Entry 1KC8 (X-ray diffraction, 3.01 A resolution); this record covers chains A and N of the 30 polymer chains in the assembly.

== Chain A ==
Molecule: 23S RRNA
Source organism: Haloarcula marismortui
Sequence (2922 nucleotides; each row starts with the number of its first residue):
     2 UUGGCUACUAUGCCAGCUGGUGGAUUGCUCGGCUCAGGCGCUGAUGAAGG
    52 ACGUGCCAAGCUGCGAUAAGCCAUGGGGAGCCGCACGGAGGCGAAGAACC
   102 AUGGAUUUCCGAAUGAGAAUCUCUCUAACAAUUGCUUCGCGCAAUGAGGA
   152 ACCCCGAGAACUGAAACAUCUCAGUAUCGGGAGGAACAGAAAACGCAAUG
   202 UGAUGUCGUUAGUAACCGCGAGUGAACGCGAUACAGCCCAAACCGAAGCC
   252 CUCACGGGCAAUGUGGUGUCAGGGCUACCUCUCAUCAGCCGACCGUCUCG
   302 ACGAAGUCUCUUGGAACAGAGCGUGAUACAGGGUGACAACCCCGUACUCG
   352 AGACCAGUACGACGUGCGGUAGUGCCAGAGUAGCGGGGGUUGGAUAUCCC
   402 UCGCGAAUAACGCAGGCAUCGACUGCGAAGGCUAAACACAACCUGAGACC
   452 GAUAGUGAACAAGUAGUGUGAACGAACGCUGCAAAGUACCCUCAGAAGGG
   502 AGGCGAAAUAGAGCAUGAAAUCAGUUGGCGAUCGAGCGACAGGGCAUACA
   552 AGGUCCCUCGACGAAUGACCGACGCGCGAGCGUCCAGUAAGACUCACGGG
   602 AAGCCGAUGUUCUGUCGUACGUUUUGAAAAACGAGCCAGGGAGUGUGUCU
   652 GCAUGGCAAGUCUAACCGGAGUAUCCGGGGAGGCACAGGGAAACCGACAU
   702 GGCCGCAGGGCUUUGCCCGAGGGCCGCCGUCUUCAAGGGCGGGGAGCCAU
   752 GUGGACACGACCCGAAUCCGGACGAUCUACGCAUGGACAAGAUGAAGCGU
   802 GCCGAAAGGCACGUGGAAGUCUGUUAGAGUUGGUGUCCUACAAUACCCUC
   852 UCGUGAUCUAUGUGUAGGGGUGAAAGGCCCAUCGAGUCCGGCAACAGCUG
   902 GUUCCAAUCGAAACAUGUCGAAGCAUGACCUCCGCCGAGGUAGUCUGUGA
   952 GGUAGAGCGACCGAUUGGUGUGUCCGCCUCCGAGAGGAGUCGGCACACCU
  1002 GUCAAACUCCAAACUUACAGACGCCGUUUGACGCGGGGAUUCCGGUGCGC
  1052 GGGGUAAGCCUGUGUACCAGGAGGGGAACAACCCAGAGAUAGGUUAAGGU
  1102 CCCCAAGUGUGGAUUAAGUGUAAUCCUCUGAAGGUGGUCUCGAGCCCUAG
  1152 ACAGCCGGGAGGUGAGCUUAGAAGCAGCUACCCUCUAAGAAAAGCGUAAC
  1202 AGCUUACCGGCCGAGGUUUGAGGCGCCCAAAAUGAUCGGGACUCAAAUCC
  1252 ACCACCGAGACCUGUCCGUACCACUCAUACUGGUAAUCGAGUAGAUUGGC
  1302 GCUCUAAUUGGAUGGAAGUAGGGGUGAAAACUCCUAUGGACCGAUUAGUG
  1352 ACGAAAAUCCUGGCCAUAGUAGCAGCGAUAGUCGGGUGAGAACCCCGACG
  1402 GCCUAAUGGAUAAGGGUUCCUCAGCACUGCUGAUCAGCUGAGGGUUAGCC
  1452 GGUCCUAAGUCAUACCGCAACUCGACUAUGACGAAAUGGGAAACGGGUUA
  1502 AUAUUCCCGUGCCACUAUGCAGUGAAAGUUGACGCCCUGGGGUCGAUCAC
  1552 GCUGGGCAUUCGCCCAGUCGAACCGUCCAACUCCGUGGAAGCCGUAAUGG
  1602 CAGGAAGCGGACGAACGGCGGCAUAGGGAAACGUGAUUCAACCUGGGGCC
  1652 CAUGAAAAGACGAGCAUAGUGUCCGUACCGAGAACCGACACAGGUGUCCA
  1702 UGGCGGCGAAAGCCAAGGCCUGUCGGGAGCAACCAACGUUAGGGAAUUCG
  1752 GCAAGUUAGUCCCGUACCUUCGGAAGAAGGGAUGCCUGCUCCGGAACGGA
  1802 GCAGGUCGCAGUGACUCGGAAGCUCGGACUGUCUAGUAACAACAUAGGUG
  1852 ACCGCAAAUCCGCAAGGACUCGUACGGUCACUGAAUCCUGCCCAGUGCAG
  1902 GUAUCUGAACACCUCGUACAAGAGGACGAAGGACCUGUCAACGGCGGGGG
  1952 UAACUAUGACCCUCUUAAGGUAGCGUAGUACCUUGCCGCAUCAGUAGCGG
  2002 CUUGCAUGAAUGGAUUAACCAGAGCUUCACUGUCCCAACGUUGGGCCCGG
  2052 UGAACUGUACAUUCCAGUGCGGAGUCUGGAGACACCCAGGGGGAAGCGAA
  2102 GACCCUAUGGAGCUUUACUGCAGGCUGUCGCUGAGACGUGGUCGCCGAUG
  2152 UGCAGCAUAGGUAGGAGACACUACACAGGUACCCGCGCUAGCGGGCCACC
  2202 GAGUCAACAGUGAAAUACUACCCGUCGGUGACUGCGACUCUCACUCCGGG
  2252 AGGAGGACACCGAUAGCCGGGCAGUUUGACUGGGGCGGUACGCGCUCGAA
  2302 AAGAUAUCGAGCGCGCCCUAUGGCUAUCUCAGCCGGGACAGAGACCCGGC
  2352 GAAGAGUGCAAGAGCAAAAGAUAGCUUGACAGUGUUCUUCCCAACGAGGA
  2402 ACGCUGACGCGAAAGCGUGGUCUAGCGAACCAAUUAGCCUGCUUGAUGCG
  2452 GGCAAUUGAUGACAGAAAAGCUACCCUAGGGAUAACAGAGUCGUCACUCG
  2502 CAAGAGCACAUAUCGACCGAGUGGCUUGCUACCUCGAUGUCGGUUCCCUC
  2552 CAUCCUGCCCGUGCAGAAGCGGGCAAGGGUGAGGUUGUUCGCCUAUUAAA
  2602 GGAGGUCGUGAGCUGGGUUUAGACCGUCGUGAGACAGGUCGGCUGCUAUC
  2652 UACUGGGUGUGUAAUGGUGUCUGACAAGAACGACCGUAUAGUACGAGAGG
  2702 AACUACGGUUGGUGGCCACUGGUGUACCGGUUGUUCGAGAGAGCACGUGC
  2752 CGGGUAGCCACGCCACACGGGGUAAGAGCUGAACGCAUCUAAGCUCGAAA
  2802 CCCACUUGGAAAAGAGACACCGCCGAGGUCCCGCGUACAAGACGCGGUCG
  2852 AUAGACUCGGGGUGUGCGCGUCGAGGUAACGAGACGUUAAGCCCACGAGC
  2902 ACUAACAGACCAAAGCCAUCAU
Unresolved in the structure: 2-9, 126-127, 715, 971-998, 1560, 1952-1963, 2137-2236, 2339-2343, 2665-2666, 2915-2923
Sequence notes: conflict C560 (U3155 in 3377779)
Ion coordination: Mg2+ site 1 near G28 (its only coordinating residue here); Na+ site 1: C40, G41; Na+ site 2: G56, A59, G61; Na+ site 3 near U108 (its only coordinating residue here); Mg2+ site 2 near U115 (its only coordinating residue here); Na+ site 4: C141, G142; Na+ site 5 near U146 (its only coordinating residue here); Mg2+ site 3: C162, U2276; K+ site 1: C162, U163, U172; Mg2+ site 4: A165, A167, C168; Na+ site 6: A165, A166; Mg2+ site 5: A166, G219; 97 more Mg2+ sites not listed; 64 more Na+ sites not listed; 2 more K+ sites not listed
Ligand contacts:
  - blasticidin s (BLS), molecule 1: A2007, G2285, G2286, C2287, U2628, A2635, C2636, A2637
  - blasticidin s (BLS), molecule 2: C2104, C2105, G2284, G2285, U2473, A2474, A2485, A2635, C2636, A2637

== Chain N ==
Name: Ribosomal protein L15E
Source organism: Haloarcula marismortui
Chain sequence (194 residues; row label = number of the first residue in the row):
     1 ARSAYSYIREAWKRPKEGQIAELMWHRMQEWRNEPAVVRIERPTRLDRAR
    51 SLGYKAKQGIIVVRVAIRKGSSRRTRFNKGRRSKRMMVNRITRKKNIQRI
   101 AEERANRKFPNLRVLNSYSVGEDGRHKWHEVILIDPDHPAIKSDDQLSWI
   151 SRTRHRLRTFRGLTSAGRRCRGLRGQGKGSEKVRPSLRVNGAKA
Ion coordination: Na+ site 1: Asn-106, Phe-109, Leu-112; Na+ site 2: Lys-193 (shared with U391(A) of chain A)

== How chain A and chain N interact ==
Pairs across the interface (277; chain A residue first):
  G44(A) with Arg-156(N), base contact
  U133(A) with Lys-108(N), hydrogen bond to the sugar; Pro-110(N), base contact
  U134(A) with Lys-108(N), phosphate contact; Phe-109(N), phosphate contact; Asn-111(N), hydrogen bond to the sugar
  G135(A) with Arg-39(N), salt bridge to the phosphate; Ile-61(N), phosphate contact; Phe-109(N), phosphate contact; Asn-111(N), hydrogen bond to the sugar; Leu-112(N), sugar contact; Asp-135(N), hydrogen bond to the sugar
  C136(A) with Arg-39(N), salt bridge to the phosphate; Gln-58(N), phosphate contact; His-138(N), hydrogen bond to the sugar
  U137(A) with Gln-58(N), phosphate contact
  A145(A) with Asn-111(N), sugar contact; Asp-137(N), sugar contact
  U146(A) with Pro-110(N), sugar contact
  C154(A) with Arg-188(N), salt bridge to the phosphate
  C155(A) with Arg-161(N), hydrogen bond to the sugar; Arg-171(N), hydrogen bond to the phosphate; Ser-186(N), hydrogen bond to the phosphate; Arg-188(N), salt bridge to the phosphate; Val-189(N), phosphate contact
  C156(A) with Arg-99(N), hydrogen bond to the phosphate; Phe-160(N), sugar contact; Arg-161(N), sugar contact; Arg-171(N), salt bridge to the phosphate; Ser-186(N), phosphate contact; Leu-187(N), hydrogen bond to the phosphate; Arg-188(N), hydrogen bond to the phosphate
  G157(A) with Lys-95(N), hydrogen bond to the sugar; Arg-99(N), salt bridge to the phosphate; Leu-187(N), phosphate contact
  A158(A) with Arg-93(N), hydrogen bond to the phosphate; Lys-94(N), hydrogen bond to the phosphate
  G159(A) with Arg-74(N), salt bridge to the phosphate; Arg-93(N), salt bridge to the phosphate
  A160(A) with Arg-81(N), hydrogen bond to the sugar; Arg-85(N), phosphate contact
  A161(A) with Gly-80(N), sugar contact; Arg-81(N), phosphate contact; Arg-82(N), hydrogen bond to the phosphate
  A169(A) with Ser-83(N), phosphate contact
  U170(A) with Arg-82(N), salt bridge to the phosphate; Ser-83(N), hydrogen bond to the phosphate; Lys-84(N), hydrogen bond to the phosphate
  C171(A) with Arg-82(N), salt bridge to the phosphate; Lys-84(N), phosphate contact
  U172(A) with Arg-82(N), hydrogen bond to the base
  C173(A) with Arg-82(N), base contact
  A174(A) with Arg-85(N), base contact
  G175(A) with Lys-94(N), hydrogen bond to the base; Gly-191(N), sugar contact; Ala-192(N), sugar contact; Lys-193(N), sugar contact
  U176(A) with Gly-191(N), phosphate contact
  G181(A) with Arg-107(N), hydrogen bond to the sugar; Phe-160(N), hydrogen bond to the base
  G182(A) with Leu-157(N), phosphate contact; Arg-161(N), sugar contact
  A183(A) with Thr-153(N), phosphate contact; Arg-154(N), sugar contact; Arg-156(N), sugar contact; Leu-157(N), sugar contact; Arg-161(N), hydrogen bond to the sugar
  G184(A) with Thr-153(N), phosphate contact; Arg-156(N), salt bridge to the phosphate
  A187(A) with Arg-154(N), salt bridge to the phosphate; Arg-161(N), phosphate contact
  C188(A) with Arg-154(N), phosphate contact; Arg-161(N), salt bridge to the phosphate; Leu-163(N), phosphate contact; Arg-171(N), hydrogen bond to the phosphate; Pro-185(N), hydrogen bond to the sugar; Ser-186(N), sugar contact
  A189(A) with Leu-163(N), phosphate contact; Arg-168(N), salt bridge to the phosphate; Arg-171(N), salt bridge to the phosphate; Leu-173(N), phosphate contact; Arg-184(N), hydrogen bond to the phosphate; Pro-185(N), sugar contact
  G190(A) with Leu-173(N), phosphate contact; Gln-176(N), phosphate contact; Arg-184(N), salt bridge to the phosphate
  A191(A) with Gln-176(N), hydrogen bond to the phosphate
  A192(A) with Gln-176(N), hydrogen bond to the phosphate
  A193(A) with Arg-174(N), phosphate contact; Gln-176(N), hydrogen bond to the phosphate
  A194(A) with Gln-176(N), sugar contact; Gly-177(N), phosphate contact
  C195(A) with Gly-177(N), phosphate contact; Lys-178(N), hydrogen bond to the phosphate
  A204(A) with Gln-176(N), sugar contact
  U205(A) with Arg-184(N), phosphate contact
  G206(A) with Arg-184(N), phosphate contact; Pro-185(N), phosphate contact
  U207(A) with Pro-185(N), phosphate contact
  G225(A) with Lys-193(N), salt bridge to the phosphate
  A226(A) with Glu-181(N), sugar contact; Lys-182(N), sugar contact
  A227(A) with Glu-181(N), sugar contact
  C240(A) with Gln-146(N), hydrogen bond to the phosphate
  A241(A) with Arg-50(N), sugar contact; Ser-51(N), sugar contact
  A242(A) with Ser-3(N), phosphate contact; Tyr-5(N), phosphate contact; Arg-50(N), salt bridge to the phosphate
  A243(A) with Ala-1(N), hydrogen bond to the phosphate; Ser-3(N), phosphate contact
  C244(A) with Ala-1(N), hydrogen bond to the phosphate
  C250(A) with Ala-140(N), sugar contact
  C251(A) with Gln-58(N), sugar contact; Pro-139(N), phosphate contact; Ala-140(N), sugar contact; Ser-143(N), phosphate contact
  C252(A) with Pro-139(N), phosphate contact
  G259(A) with Gln-58(N), base contact
  C260(A) with Gln-58(N), sugar contact
  A261(A) with Arg-42(N), salt bridge to the phosphate; Ala-56(N), sugar contact
  A262(A) with Arg-42(N), salt bridge to the phosphate
  U263(A) with Arg-42(N), hydrogen bond to the sugar; Leu-46(N), phosphate contact
  G264(A) with Tyr-5(N), hydrogen bond to the phosphate; Leu-46(N), phosphate contact; Arg-50(N), salt bridge to the phosphate; Ala-56(N), sugar contact
  U265(A) with Arg-50(N), salt bridge to the phosphate; Lys-55(N), phosphate contact; Ala-56(N), hydrogen bond to the phosphate; Lys-57(N), phosphate contact
  G266(A) with Lys-55(N), salt bridge to the phosphate; Lys-57(N), salt bridge to the phosphate; Asp-144(N), phosphate contact
  C376(A) with Ala-1(N), hydrogen bond to the sugar
  C377(A) with Ala-1(N), sugar contact; Arg-2(N), phosphate contact
  A378(A) with Arg-9(N), salt bridge to the phosphate
  G379(A) with Arg-9(N), sugar contact; Arg-48(N), phosphate contact; Ser-51(N), hydrogen bond to the base
  A380(A) with Arg-9(N), phosphate contact; Trp-12(N), sugar contact; Lys-13(N), base contact; Arg-48(N), salt bridge to the phosphate
  G381(A) with Lys-13(N), base contact; Pro-15(N), base contact; Arg-45(N), salt bridge to the phosphate; Arg-48(N), salt bridge to the phosphate
  A383(A) with Arg-174(N), salt bridge to the phosphate
  G388(A) with Arg-90(N), sugar contact; Thr-92(N), base contact
  G389(A) with Arg-90(N), salt bridge to the phosphate; Ile-91(N), sugar contact
  G390(A) with Lys-84(N), salt bridge to the phosphate; Ala-194(N), base contact
  U391(A) with Lys-84(N), salt bridge to the phosphate; Arg-85(N), salt bridge to the phosphate; Lys-193(N), hydrogen bond to the sugar
  U392(A) with Lys-182(N), sugar contact; Lys-193(N), sugar contact
  G393(A) with Glu-181(N), base contact; Lys-182(N), hydrogen bond to the base
  G394(A) with Lys-178(N), base contact; Gly-179(N), base contact; Glu-181(N), hydrogen bond to the base; Lys-182(N), hydrogen bond to the base
  U398(A) with Gly-179(N), hydrogen bond to the sugar
  C399(A) with Gly-172(N), phosphate contact; Lys-178(N), phosphate contact; Gly-179(N), sugar contact; Ala-194(N), base contact
  C400(A) with Lys-94(N), sugar contact; Arg-169(N), phosphate contact; Cys-170(N), sugar contact; Gly-172(N), phosphate contact
  C401(A) with Thr-92(N), hydrogen bond to the base; Arg-93(N), hydrogen bond to the sugar; Lys-94(N), sugar contact; Lys-95(N), phosphate contact; Asn-96(N), phosphate contact
  U402(A) with Gly-70(N), phosphate contact; Ser-71(N), sugar contact; Thr-92(N), sugar contact; Asn-96(N), phosphate contact; Ile-97(N), hydrogen bond to the phosphate
  C403(A) with Lys-69(N), phosphate contact; Gly-70(N), hydrogen bond to the phosphate; Lys-127(N), salt bridge to the phosphate
  G404(A) with Lys-69(N), salt bridge to the phosphate; Glu-122(N), phosphate contact
  C405(A) with Lys-16(N), salt bridge to the phosphate
  A407(A) with Arg-14(N), salt bridge to the phosphate
  U409(A) with Lys-13(N), hydrogen bond to the base
  G416(A) with Lys-178(N), salt bridge to the phosphate
  G417(A) with Lys-178(N), hydrogen bond to the sugar
  A430(A) with Arg-48(N), sugar contact
  G431(A) with Arg-48(N), salt bridge to the phosphate; Ser-51(N), sugar contact; Leu-52(N), hydrogen bond to the sugar; Asn-116(N), hydrogen bond to the phosphate
  G432(A) with Asn-116(N), phosphate contact; Trp-149(N), hydrogen bond to the sugar; Ser-165(N), phosphate contact
  C433(A) with Trp-149(N), sugar contact; Arg-158(N), salt bridge to the phosphate; Arg-168(N), salt bridge to the phosphate
  U434(A) with His-155(N), salt bridge to the phosphate
  A435(A) with Arg-154(N), salt bridge to the phosphate
  C770(A) with Lys-79(N), phosphate contact; Gly-80(N), hydrogen bond to the phosphate; Arg-81(N), hydrogen bond to the phosphate
  G771(A) with Lys-79(N), salt bridge to the phosphate; Arg-81(N), salt bridge to the phosphate
  G869(A) with Asn-78(N), sugar contact; Lys-79(N), salt bridge to the phosphate
  G870(A) with Asn-78(N), phosphate contact
  C1467(A) with Pro-35(N), phosphate contact; Ala-36(N), hydrogen bond to the phosphate
  G1468(A) with Ala-36(N), phosphate contact; Arg-104(N), salt bridge to the phosphate
  C1469(A) with Arg-68(N), salt bridge to the phosphate; Arg-73(N), phosphate contact; Arg-104(N), salt bridge to the phosphate
  A1470(A) with Arg-68(N), salt bridge to the phosphate; Arg-73(N), hydrogen bond to the phosphate; Arg-93(N), salt bridge to the phosphate; Lys-95(N), hydrogen bond to the sugar; Ile-100(N), phosphate contact
  A1471(A) with Ile-100(N), phosphate contact; Arg-104(N), salt bridge to the phosphate; Arg-107(N), phosphate contact
  C1472(A) with Arg-107(N), salt bridge to the phosphate
  C1864(A) with Arg-73(N), sugar contact; Arg-74(N), sugar contact; Thr-75(N), phosphate contact
  G2121(A) with Arg-76(N), base contact; Ser-83(N), sugar contact; Met-86(N), base contact
  C2122(A) with Arg-76(N), hydrogen bond to the sugar; Met-86(N), hydrogen bond to the sugar
  A2123(A) with Arg-76(N), sugar contact; Val-88(N), phosphate contact; Asn-89(N), hydrogen bond to the phosphate
  G2124(A) with Asn-89(N), phosphate contact
  G2131(A) with Lys-16(N), phosphate contact; Gly-124(N), hydrogen bond to the base
  C2132(A) with Lys-16(N), salt bridge to the phosphate; Asp-123(N), sugar contact; Gly-124(N), hydrogen bond to the sugar
  C2243(A) with Trp-25(N), base contact
  A2244(A) with Trp-25(N), sugar contact; Gln-29(N), sugar contact; Arg-32(N), hydrogen bond to the phosphate
  C2245(A) with Gln-29(N), phosphate contact; Arg-32(N), salt bridge to the phosphate
  U2246(A) with Arg-125(N), salt bridge to the phosphate
  C2262(A) with Gly-124(N), base contact; Arg-125(N), sugar contact
  G2263(A) with Lys-69(N), sugar contact; Gly-70(N), sugar contact; Ser-71(N), phosphate contact; Arg-73(N), sugar contact
  A2264(A) with Ser-71(N), hydrogen bond to the phosphate
  U2265(A) with Arg-90(N), phosphate contact
  A2266(A) with Arg-90(N), salt bridge to the phosphate
  G2272(A) with Arg-76(N), base contact
  C2273(A) with Arg-76(N), hydrogen bond to the base
  A2274(A) with Phe-77(N), sugar contact; Gly-80(N), phosphate contact; Arg-81(N), hydrogen bond to the sugar; Met-86(N), base contact
  G2275(A) with Gly-80(N), phosphate contact; Arg-81(N), sugar contact; Met-86(N), sugar contact
Interface residues without a listed pair, chain A (131 interface residues in all): A144, C239, G269, A288, A408, A436, G868, A1865, U2133
Interface residues without a listed pair, chain N (123 interface residues in all): Val-37, Tyr-54, Gly-59, Ala-66, Ser-72, Met-87, Glu-103, Asp-145, Gly-162, Val-183

== In short ==
The interface between chain A and chain N involves 131 residues on one side and 123 on the other; the contacts
include 66 hydrogen bonds and 57 salt bridges. Polar pairs include U172(A)/Arg-82(N), G175(A)/Lys-94(N) and
G181(A)/Phe-160(N). Bound to chain A: blasticidin s.
Here chain A is 23S RRNA and chain N is Ribosomal protein L15E, both from Haloarcula marismortui. Entry 1KC8
(Co-crystal Structure of Blasticidin S Bound to the 50S Ribosomal Subunit) was determined by X-ray diffraction
together with 1K73, 1N8R and 1NJI from the same study.
